Entry 9C0U (X-ray diffraction, 3.59 A resolution); this record covers chains B and A of the 4 polymer chains in the assembly.

== Chain B ==
Protein: Hemagglutinin
Source organism: Influenza A virus
Sequence (504 residues; numbered -326 to 177; the number before each row is that of its first residue; numbers below 1 keep their minus sign (Gly-326 is residue -326)):
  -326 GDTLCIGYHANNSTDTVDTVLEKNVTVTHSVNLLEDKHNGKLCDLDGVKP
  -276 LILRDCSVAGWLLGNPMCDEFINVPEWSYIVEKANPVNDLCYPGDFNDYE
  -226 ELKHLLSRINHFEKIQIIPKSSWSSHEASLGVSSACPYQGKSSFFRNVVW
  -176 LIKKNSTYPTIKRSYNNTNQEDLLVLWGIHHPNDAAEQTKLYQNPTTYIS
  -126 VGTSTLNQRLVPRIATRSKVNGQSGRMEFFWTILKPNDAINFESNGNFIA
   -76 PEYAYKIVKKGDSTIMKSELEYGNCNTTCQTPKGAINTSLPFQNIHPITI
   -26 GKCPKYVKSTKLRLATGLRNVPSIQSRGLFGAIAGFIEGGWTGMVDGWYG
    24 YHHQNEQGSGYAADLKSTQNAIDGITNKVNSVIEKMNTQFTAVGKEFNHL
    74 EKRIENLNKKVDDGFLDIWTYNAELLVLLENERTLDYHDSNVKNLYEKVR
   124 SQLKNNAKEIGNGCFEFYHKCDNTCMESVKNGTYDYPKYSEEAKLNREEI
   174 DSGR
Disordered / not traced: -326 to 9, 175-177
Cystine bridges: Cys144-Cys148

== Chain A ==
Protein: Hemagglutinin
Source organism: Influenza A virus
Sequence (504 residues; each row starts with the number of its first residue; a row labelled like 125a-125b holds insertion residues (125a, then the next letters in order)):
    10 GDTLCIGYHANNSTDTVDTVLEKNVTVTHSVNLLEDKHNGKLCDLD
   55a G
    56 VKPLILRDCSVAGWLLGNPMCDEFINVP
   83a E
    84 WSYIVEKANPVND
   96a L
    97 CYPGDFNDYEELKHLLSRINHFEKIQIIP
125a-125b KS
   126 SWSSHEAS
  133a L
   134 GVSSACPYQGKSSFFRNVVWLIKKNSTYPTIKRSYNNTNQEDLLVLWGIH
   184 HPNDAAEQTKLYQNPTTYISVGTSTLNQRLVPRIATRSKVNGQSGRMEFF
   234 WTILKPNDAINFESNGNFIAPEYAYKI
  260a V
   261 KKGDSTIMKSELEYGNCNTTCQTPKGAINTSLPFQNIHPITIGKCPKYVK
   311 STKLRLATGLRNVPSIQSRGLFGAIAGFIEGGWTGMVDGWYGYHHQNEQG
   361 SGYAADLKSTQNAIDGITNKVNSVIEKMNTQFTAVGKEFNHLEKRIENLN
   411 KKVDDGFLDIWTYNAELLVLLENERTLDYHDSNVKNLYEKVRSQLKNNAK
   461 EIGNGCFEFYHKCDNTCMESVKNGTYDYPKYSEEAKLNREEIDSGR
Disordered / not traced: 326-506
Cystine bridges: Cys52-Cys277, Cys64-Cys76

== Chain B / chain A interface ==
Disulfides between the chains: Cys137(B)-Cys14(A)
Residue-residue contacts (94):
  Ile10(B) with Ile15(A), hydrophobic; Gly16(A); Tyr17(A), hydrophobic
  Glu11(B) with Tyr17(A)
  Gly12(B) with Tyr17(A)
  Gly13(B) with Tyr17(A), hydrogen bond (backbone-side chain); Val323(A), hydrogen bond (backbone-backbone)
  Trp14(B) with Cys14(A); Ile15(A); Gly16(A); Tyr17(A), hydrogen bond (backbone-backbone); His18(A); Ala19(A), hydrogen bond (backbone-backbone)
  Thr15(B) with Ala19(A)
  Met17(B) with His18(A), hydrogen bond (backbone-side chain)
  Val18(B) with His18(A)
  Gly20(B) with His18(A)
  Trp21(B) with Gly16(A); Tyr17(A); His18(A), hydrogen bond (backbone-backbone); His38(A); Thr318(A); Leu320(A), hydrophobic
  Tyr22(B) with Gly16(A); Leu320(A), hydrophobic
  Gly23(B) with Ile15(A); Gly16(A), hydrogen bond (backbone-backbone)
  Tyr24(B) with Leu13(A), hydrophobic; Cys14(A); Ile15(A), hydrophobic
  His25(B) with Leu13(A); Cys14(A), hydrogen bond (backbone-backbone)
  His26(B) with Leu13(A)
  Gln27(B) with Asp11(A); Thr12(A), hydrogen bond (backbone-backbone)
  Asn28(B) with Asp11(A)
  Glu29(B) with Asp11(A), hydrogen bond (backbone-side chain)
  Ile48(B) with Thr318(A)
  Val52(B) with Thr318(A)
  Val55(B) with Leu316(A), hydrophobic
  Ile56(B) with Leu42(A), hydrophobic
  Lys58(B) with Phe294(A)
  Asn60(B) with Lys307(A)
  Ala65(B) with His110(A); Arg114(A)
  Lys68(B) with Asp104(A), salt bridge; Glu107(A), salt bridge
  Glu69(B) with Asp104(A), hydrogen bond (side chain-backbone)
  Asn71(B) with Asp104(A), hydrogen bond (backbone-side chain)
  His72(B) with Asn103(A); Arg216(A); Glu231(A), salt bridge
  Asp90(B) with Lys310(A), salt bridge
  Thr93(B) with Lys310(A)
  Glu97(B) with Ser311(A), hydrogen bond; Leu314(A)
  Val100(B) with Arg315(A); Leu316(A), hydrophobic
  Leu101(B) with Asp27(A); Thr28(A); Val29(A), hydrophobic
  Asn104(B) with Val26(A); Asp27(A), hydrogen bond (side chain-backbone); Arg315(A), hydrogen bond (side chain-backbone); Leu316(A); Ala317(A), hydrogen bond (side chain-backbone)
  Glu105(B) with Thr28(A), hydrogen bond; Val29(A); Leu30(A), hydrogen bond (side chain-backbone)
  Thr107(B) with Ala317(A), hydrogen bond (side chain-backbone)
  Leu108(B) with Thr28(A); Gly319(A)
  His111(B) with Gly319(A), hydrogen bond (side chain-backbone); Leu320(A)
  Tyr119(B) with Ile15(A), hydrophobic
  Val122(B) with Leu13(A), hydrophobic
  Gly136(B) with Cys14(A); Ile15(A), hydrogen bond (backbone-backbone)
  Cys137(B) with Leu13(A); Cys14(A), disulfide
  Phe138(B) with Asp11(A); Thr12(A), hydrogen bond (backbone-side chain); Leu13(A), hydrogen bond (backbone-backbone); Ile15(A), hydrophobic
  Glu139(B) with Asp11(A); Thr12(A)
  Phe140(B) with Asp11(A), hydrogen bond (backbone-backbone); Thr12(A); Leu13(A), hydrophobic
  His142(B) with Asp11(A)
  Lys143(B) with Asp11(A)
  Cys144(B) with Asp11(A), hydrogen bond (backbone-side chain)
  Met149(B) with Thr12(A); Leu13(A), hydrophobic
Also at the interface, not in a pair above, chain B (57 interface residues in all): Val66, Gly67, Leu89, Leu102, Glu103, Asn135, Val152
Also at the interface, not in a pair above, chain A (47 interface residues in all): Glu31, Val36, Thr37, Val40, Tyr105, Glu106, Pro293, Tyr308, Val309, Arg321, Pro324, Ser325

== In short ==
57 residues of chain B face 47 of chain A across their interface, with 1 disulfide bond, 25 hydrogen bonds and
4 salt bridges. Among the polar pairs are Lys68(B)-Asp104(A), Lys68(B)-Glu107(A) and His72(B)-Glu231(A).
Chain B and chain A are both Hemagglutinin (Influenza A virus); the structure, Crystal structure of chimeric
hemagglutinin cH5/1 in complex with broad protective antibody 31.b.09, was determined by X-ray diffraction
together with 9C0X, 9C22 and 9C0V from the same study.
